5FTE - chains A and D; structure by X-ray diffraction, 3.19 A resolution.

Chain A:
Protein: Tpr domain protein
Notes: EC 3.6.4.12
Reference sequence: D7K0H3 (D7K0H3_9BACE); numbering as in UniProt (aligned over 1-433)
Amino-acid sequence (433 residues; row label = number of the first residue in the row):
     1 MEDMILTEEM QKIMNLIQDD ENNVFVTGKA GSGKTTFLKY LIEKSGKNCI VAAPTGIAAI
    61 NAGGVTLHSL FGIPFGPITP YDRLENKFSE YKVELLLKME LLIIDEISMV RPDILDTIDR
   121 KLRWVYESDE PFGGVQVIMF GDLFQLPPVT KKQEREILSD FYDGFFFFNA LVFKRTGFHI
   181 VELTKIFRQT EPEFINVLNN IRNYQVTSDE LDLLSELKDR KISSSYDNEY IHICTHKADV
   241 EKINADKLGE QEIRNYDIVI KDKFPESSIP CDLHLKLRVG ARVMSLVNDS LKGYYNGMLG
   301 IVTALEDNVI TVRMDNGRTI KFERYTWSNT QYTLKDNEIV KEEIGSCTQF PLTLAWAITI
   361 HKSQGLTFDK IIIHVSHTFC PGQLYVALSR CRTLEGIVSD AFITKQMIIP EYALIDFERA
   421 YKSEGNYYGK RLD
Unresolved in the structure: 1-2, 433
Bound ions: Mg2+: Thr35, Glu106 (together with ADP, aluminium fluoride)
Ligand contacts:
  - ADP (adenosine-5'-diphosphate): Asp3, Met4, Ile5, Met10, Lys29, Ala30, Gly31, Ser32, Gly33, Lys34, Thr35, Thr36, Asn61, Phe187, Arg188, Gly365, Thr367, Arg392
  - aluminium fluoride (AF3): Ala30, Gly31, Lys34, Thr35, Glu106, Gln145, Arg188, Gln364, Gly365, Ser389, Arg390
Reported in the primary citation:
  - binding site for the 6-nt DNA strand (chain D): Gly56, Thr66, His68, Ser69, Pro74, Phe75, Asn86, Val149, His236, Lys237, Thr359, His361, Lys362
  - mutagenesis - T66A (200-600-fold), H68A (1-3.5-fold), F75A (1-3.5-fold), K237A (200-600-fold), H361A (1-3.5-fold), K362A (200-600-fold): decreased catalytic activity with the 6-nt DNA strand (chain D)
  - mutagenesis - T66A, K237A, K362A: decreased binding to the 6-nt DNA strand (chain D)
  - conformationally variable residues (loop rearrangement): Asp219 to Ile231, Gln331 to Lys341
  - mutagenesis - I78A/T79A/D82A, D289A/K292A, Y332F: decreased catalytic activity
  - mutagenesis - I339C: increased catalytic activity
  - catalytic residues: Gln145 (proposed by the authors, not directly observed)
  - mutagenesis - F71A, R188A, R390A: abolished catalytic activity

Chain D:
Molecule: 6-nt DNA strand
Sequence (6 nucleotides; row label = number of the first residue in the row):
     3 TTTTTT

Interface between chain A and chain D:
Contacting residue pairs (33):
  Pro54(A) - DT6(D)  sugar contact
  Thr55(A) - DT6(D)  phosphate contact
  Gly56(A) - DT6(D)  hydrogen bond to the phosphate
  Thr66(A) - DT6(D)  phosphate contact
  Thr66(A) - DT7(D)  hydrogen bond to the phosphate
  His68(A) - DT6(D)  sugar contact
  His68(A) - DT7(D)  sugar contact
  Ser69(A) - DT7(D)  phosphate contact
  Ser69(A) - DT8(D)  sugar contact
  Gly72(A) - DT7(D)  base contact
  Gly72(A) - DT8(D)  sugar contact
  Ile73(A) - DT7(D)  sugar contact
  Pro74(A) - DT7(D)  base contact
  Phe75(A) - DT6(D)  stacking on the base
  Phe75(A) - DT7(D)  base contact
  Asn86(A) - DT7(D)  hydrogen bond to the base
  Asn86(A) - DT8(D)  base contact
  Val149(A) - DT4(D)  base contact
  Val149(A) - DT5(D)  base contact
  Lys151(A) - DT4(D)  base contact
  Lys151(A) - DT5(D)  base contact
  Thr235(A) - DT4(D)  sugar contact
  His236(A) - DT3(D)  salt bridge to the phosphate
  His236(A) - DT4(D)  phosphate contact
  Lys237(A) - DT4(D)  hydrogen bond to the phosphate
  Thr359(A) - DT4(D)  phosphate contact
  Thr359(A) - DT5(D)  hydrogen bond to the phosphate
  His361(A) - DT4(D)  sugar contact
  His361(A) - DT5(D)  sugar contact
  Lys362(A) - DT5(D)  salt bridge to the phosphate
  Lys362(A) - DT6(D)  salt bridge to the phosphate
  Phe379(A) - DT3(D)  phosphate contact
  Cys380(A) - DT3(D)  phosphate contact
Other interface residues (no listed pair), chain A (27 interface residues in all): Arg111, Thr150, Glu154, Ala238, Asn288, Asn296

In short:
Chain A and chain D form an interface of 27 and 6 residues respectively, with 5 hydrogen bonds, 3 salt bridges
and 1 aromatic stacking contact. Polar contacts include Asn86(A)-DT7(D), Gly56(A)-DT6(D) and Thr66(A)-DT7(D).
The paper reports the catalytic residue Gln145(A); T66A, H68A and F75A of chain A, among others, reduce
catalytic activity with the 6-nt DNA strand (chain D); 13 substitutions were tested in all.
Here chain A is Tpr domain protein and chain D is a 6-nt DNA strand. Entry 5FTE (Crystal structure of Pif1
helicase from Bacteroides in complex with ADP-AlF3 and ssDNA) was determined by X-ray diffraction (same
publication as 5FTB, 5FTC, 5FTD and 5FTF).
